9CO6 - chains B and C of the 6 polymer chains in the assembly; structure by electron microscopy, 3.01 A resolution.

# Chain B (and C)
Name: Spike glycoprotein
Organism: Severe acute respiratory syndrome coronavirus 2
Notes: chain C of this document is another copy of the same molecule, construct and numbering; everything in this record applies to it too
UniProt: P0DTC2 (SPIKE_SARS2); aligned to UniProt positions 7-1224 over residues 3-1220 (the alignment contains insertions or deletions, so no single offset holds)
Chain sequence (1252 residues; numbered -9 to 1242; the number before each row is that of its first residue; numbers below 1 keep their minus sign (Met-9 is residue -9)):
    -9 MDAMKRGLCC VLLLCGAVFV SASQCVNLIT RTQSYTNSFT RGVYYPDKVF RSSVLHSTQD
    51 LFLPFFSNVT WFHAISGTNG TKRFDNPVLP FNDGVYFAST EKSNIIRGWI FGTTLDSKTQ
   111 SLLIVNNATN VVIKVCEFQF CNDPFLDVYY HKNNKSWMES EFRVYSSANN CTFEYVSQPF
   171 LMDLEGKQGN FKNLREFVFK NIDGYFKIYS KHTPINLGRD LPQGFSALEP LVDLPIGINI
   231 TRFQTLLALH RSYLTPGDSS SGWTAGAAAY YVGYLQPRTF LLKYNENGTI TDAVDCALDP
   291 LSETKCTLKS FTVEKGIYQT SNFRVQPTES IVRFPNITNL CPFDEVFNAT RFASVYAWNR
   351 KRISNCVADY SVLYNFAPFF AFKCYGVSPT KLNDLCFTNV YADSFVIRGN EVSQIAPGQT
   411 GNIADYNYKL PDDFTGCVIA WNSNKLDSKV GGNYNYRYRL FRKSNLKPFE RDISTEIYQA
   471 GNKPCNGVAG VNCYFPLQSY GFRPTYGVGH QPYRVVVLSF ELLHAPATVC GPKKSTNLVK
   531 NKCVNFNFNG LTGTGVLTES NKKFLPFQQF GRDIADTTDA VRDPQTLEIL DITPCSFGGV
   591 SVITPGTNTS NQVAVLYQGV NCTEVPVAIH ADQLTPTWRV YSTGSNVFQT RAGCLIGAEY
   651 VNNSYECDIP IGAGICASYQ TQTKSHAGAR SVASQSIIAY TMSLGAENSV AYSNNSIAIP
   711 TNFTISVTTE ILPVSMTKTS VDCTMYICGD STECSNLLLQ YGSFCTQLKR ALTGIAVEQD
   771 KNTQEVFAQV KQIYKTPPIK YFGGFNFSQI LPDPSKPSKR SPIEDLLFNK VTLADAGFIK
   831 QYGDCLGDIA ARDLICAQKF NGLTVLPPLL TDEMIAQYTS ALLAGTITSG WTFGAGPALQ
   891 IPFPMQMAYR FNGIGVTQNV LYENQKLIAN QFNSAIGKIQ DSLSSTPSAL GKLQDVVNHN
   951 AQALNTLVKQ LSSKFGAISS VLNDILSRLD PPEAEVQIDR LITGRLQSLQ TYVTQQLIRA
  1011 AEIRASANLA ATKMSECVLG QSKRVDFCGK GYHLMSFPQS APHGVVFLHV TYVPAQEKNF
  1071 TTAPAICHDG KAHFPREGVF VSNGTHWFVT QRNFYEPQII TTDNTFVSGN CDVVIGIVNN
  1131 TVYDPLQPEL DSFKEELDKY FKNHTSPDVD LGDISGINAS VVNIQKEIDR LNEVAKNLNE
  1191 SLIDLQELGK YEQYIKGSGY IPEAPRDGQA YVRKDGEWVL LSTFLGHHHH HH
Unresolved in the structure: -9 to 21, 139-147, 243-256, 617-633, 673-683, 824-843, 1146-1242
Disulfides: Cys126-Cys161, Cys286-Cys296, Cys331-Cys356, Cys374-Cys427, Cys386-Cys520, Cys475-Cys483, Cys612-Cys644, Cys657-Cys666, Cys733-Cys755, Cys738-Cys744, Cys1027-Cys1038, Cys1077-Cys1121
Covalent attachments: N-acetylglucosamine (NAG) linked to Asn58, Asn277, Asn326, Asn611, Asn704, Asn712, Asn796, Asn1093
Sequence notes: initiating methionine (-9); expression tag (-8 to 2, 1221-1242); insertion (5-7, 12); conflict Val8 (Pro9 in P0DTC2), Phe9 (Leu10 in P0DTC2), Ile19 (Thr in P0DTC2), 47 further conflict positions vs the reference (P0DTC2) not listed
Swiss-Prot annotation at these positions:
  - glycosylation (N-linked (GlcNAc...) asparagine): Asn653 (complex), Asn705 (high mannose), Asn1130 (complex)

# Interface between chain B and chain C
Contacting residue pairs (127; chain B residue first):
  Tyr35(B) - Leu555(C)
  Tyr35(B) - Phe557(C)  hydrophobic
  Lys38(B) - Phe557(C)
  Lys38(B) - Gln558(C)
  Lys38(B) - Gln559(C)  hydrogen bond (backbone-backbone)
  Val39(B) - Phe560(C)
  Phe40(B) - Lys553(C)
  Phe40(B) - Phe554(C)  hydrophobic
  Phe40(B) - Gln558(C)
  Phe40(B) - Phe560(C)  hydrogen bond (backbone-backbone)
  Phe40(B) - Gly561(C)
  Phe40(B) - Arg562(C)  hydrogen bond (backbone-backbone)
  Arg41(B) - Arg562(C)
  Tyr195(B) - Asn389(C)  hydrogen bond
  Tyr195(B) - Glu511(C)  hydrogen bond
  Glu219(B) - Phe557(C)
  Asn277(B) - Lys553(C)
  Gly278(B) - Gln558(C)
  Asp732(B) - Asn312(C)  hydrogen bond
  Asp732(B) - Arg314(C)  salt bridge
  Thr734(B) - Arg314(C)
  Met735(B) - Arg314(C)
  Gln750(B) - Lys964(C)
  Gln750(B) - Phe965(C)
  Gln750(B) - Gly966(C)  hydrogen bond (side chain-backbone)
  Gln750(B) - Ala967(C)
  Tyr751(B) - Gln960(C)
  Tyr751(B) - Ser963(C)
  Tyr751(B) - Phe965(C)
  Gly752(B) - Gln960(C)
  Ser753(B) - Thr956(C)
  Ser753(B) - Gln960(C)  hydrogen bond (backbone-side chain)
  Phe754(B) - Gln960(C)
  Phe754(B) - Gln997(C)
  Gln757(B) - Thr956(C)  hydrogen bond
  Gln757(B) - Thr1001(C)
  Lys759(B) - Gln309(C)  hydrogen bond
  Arg760(B) - Gln952(C)  hydrogen bond
  Gln782(B) - Ala696(C)
  Gln782(B) - Asn698(C)  hydrogen bond
  Ile783(B) - Leu694(C)  hydrophobic
  Ile783(B) - Ala696(C)  hydrogen bond (backbone-backbone)
  Ile783(B) - Glu697(C)
  Ile783(B) - Asn698(C)  hydrogen bond (backbone-backbone)
  Tyr784(B) - Asn698(C)
  Lys785(B) - Glu697(C)
  Lys785(B) - Asn698(C)  hydrogen bond (backbone-backbone)
  Pro787(B) - Tyr702(C)  hydrophobic
  Tyr791(B) - Tyr702(C)
  Phe792(B) - Tyr702(C)  hydrophobic
  Gln848(B) - Asp563(C)
  Gln848(B) - Ile564(C)
  Gln848(B) - Thr567(C)  hydrogen bond
  Phe850(B) - Pro584(C)  hydrophobic
  Phe850(B) - Phe587(C)  hydrophobic
  Gly852(B) - Phe587(C)
  Leu856(B) - Gln608(C)
  Pro858(B) - Ala663(C)  hydrogen bond (backbone-backbone)
  Leu859(B) - Pro660(C)  hydrophobic
  Leu859(B) - Ala663(C)
  Leu859(B) - Gly664(C)  hydrogen bond (backbone-backbone)
  Leu859(B) - Met692(C)  hydrophobic
  Met864(B) - Gly664(C)
  Met864(B) - Thr691(C)
  Gln867(B) - Leu694(C)
  Tyr868(B) - Leu694(C)
  Thr878(B) - Val700(C)
  Thr878(B) - Tyr702(C)
  Gly884(B) - Asp1036(C)
  Gly884(B) - Lys1040(C)
  Ala885(B) - Gly1041(C)
  Ala885(B) - Tyr1042(C)  hydrophobic
  Pro887(B) - Glu1067(C)
  Leu889(B) - Ala708(C)
  Leu889(B) - Pro710(C)
  Leu889(B) - Glu1067(C)
  Gln890(B) - Val700(C)
  Gln890(B) - Ala701(C)
  Gln890(B) - Ser706(C)  hydrogen bond
  Gln890(B) - Ile707(C)
  Gln890(B) - Ala708(C)  hydrogen bond (backbone-backbone)
  Gln890(B) - Asn1069(C)
  Ile891(B) - Tyr702(C)
  Pro892(B) - Tyr702(C)  hydrophobic
  Pro892(B) - Asn704(C)
  Pro892(B) - Ser706(C)
  Phe893(B) - Tyr702(C)  hydrogen bond (backbone-side chain)
  Met895(B) - Thr1072(C)  hydrogen bond
  Met895(B) - Val1089(C)  hydrophobic
  Tyr899(B) - Gly1088(C)
  Tyr899(B) - Val1089(C)
  Tyr899(B) - Arg1102(C)
  Asn902(B) - Arg1102(C)
  Gln908(B) - Pro1085(C)
  Asn909(B) - Phe1084(C)
  Asn909(B) - Ser1118(C)  hydrogen bond
  Tyr912(B) - Pro1074(C)
  Tyr912(B) - Phe1084(C)  hydrophobic
  Tyr912(B) - Val1123(C)
  Tyr912(B) - Val1124(C)  hydrophobic
  Glu913(B) - Ser1118(C)
  Glu913(B) - Val1123(C)
  Gln915(B) - Ile1125(C)
  Val958(B) - Ala565(C)  hydrophobic
  Lys959(B) - Ala565(C)
  Asn973(B) - Thr542(C)
  Ser977(B) - Lys381(C)
  Ser977(B) - Leu385(C)
  Arg978(B) - Gly376(C)
  Arg978(B) - Val377(C)
  Arg978(B) - Ser378(C)
  Arg978(B) - Leu512(C)
  Leu979(B) - Gly376(C)
  Gln1000(B) - Gln997(C)
  Gln1000(B) - Thr1001(C)
  Arg1014(B) - Glu1012(C)  salt bridge
  Ser1025(B) - Val1035(C)
  Glu1026(B) - Arg1034(C)  salt bridge
  Leu1029(B) - Asp1036(C)
  Gly1030(B) - Val1035(C)
  Arg1034(B) - Arg1034(C)
  Glu1106(B) - Ser1118(C)
  Leu1136(B) - Leu1136(C)  hydrophobic
  Glu1139(B) - Leu1136(C)
  Leu1140(B) - Lys1144(C)
  Phe1143(B) - Lys1144(C)
  Lys1144(B) - Lys1144(C)
Also at the interface, not in a pair above, chain B (94 interface residues in all): Asp37, Ser42, Val44, Pro220, Pro225, Asp740, Gln779, Lys781, Gly793, Lys849, Asn851, Leu853, Thr854, Pro857, Thr861, Trp881, Ala888, Ser962, Leu976, Thr1004, Leu1007, Thr1022
Also at the interface, not in a pair above, chain C (99 interface residues in all): Thr388, Leu513, Pro516, Thr544, Asp566, Arg641, Ala642, Gly662, Ile665, Cys666, Gly695, Ser703, Asn705, Thr1004, Gln1005, Ile1008, Pro1064, Ala1073, Phe1116, Gly1119, Gln1137, Leu1140

# Summary
94 residues of chain B and 99 residues of chain C are in contact, with 23 hydrogen bonds and 3 salt bridges.
Polar contacts include Asp732(B)-Arg314(C), Arg1014(B)-Glu1012(C) and Glu1026(B)-Arg1034(C).
N-acetylglucosamine is covalently linked to Asn58(B), Asn277(B), Asn326(B), Asn611(B), Asn704(B) and Asn712(B)
and 2 more.
Chain B and chain C are both Spike glycoprotein (Severe acute respiratory syndrome coronavirus 2); the
structure, BA.5 spike/Nanosota-9 complex, was determined by electron microscopy (same publication as 9CO7,
9CO8 and 9CO9).
